Entry 4QZ1 (X-ray diffraction, 3.00 A resolution); this record covers chains R and S of the 28 polymer chains in the assembly.

[Chain R]
Protein: Proteasome subunit alpha type-5
From: Saccharomyces cerevisiae
Notes: EC 3.4.25.1
UniProt: P32379 (PSA5_YEAST); residues -7 to 252 here correspond to UniProt positions 1-260 (UniProt number = residue number + 8)
Amino-acid sequence (260 residues; each row starts with the number of its first residue; numbers below 1 keep their minus sign (Met-7 is residue -7)):
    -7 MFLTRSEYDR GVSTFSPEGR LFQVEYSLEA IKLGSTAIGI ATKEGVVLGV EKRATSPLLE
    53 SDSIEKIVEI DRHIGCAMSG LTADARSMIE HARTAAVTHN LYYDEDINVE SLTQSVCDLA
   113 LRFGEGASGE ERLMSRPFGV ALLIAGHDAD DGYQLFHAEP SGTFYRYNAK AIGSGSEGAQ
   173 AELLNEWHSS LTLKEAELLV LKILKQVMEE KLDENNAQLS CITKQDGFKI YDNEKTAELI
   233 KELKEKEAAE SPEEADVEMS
Unresolved in the structure: -7 to 0, 118-124, 243-252

[Chain S]
Protein: Proteasome subunit alpha type-6
From: Saccharomyces cerevisiae
Notes: EC 3.4.25.1
UniProt: P40302 (PSA6_YEAST); residues 0-233 here correspond to UniProt positions 1-234 (UniProt number = residue number + 1)
Amino-acid sequence (234 residues; row label = number of the first residue in the row; numbering starts at 0):
     0 MFRNNYDGDT VTFSPTGRLF QVEYALEAIK QGSVTVGLRS NTHAVLVALK RNADELSSYQ
    60 KKIIKCDEHM GLSLAGLAPD ARVLSNYLRQ QCNYSSLVFN RKLAVERAGH LLCDKAQKNT
   120 QSYGGRPYGV GLLIIGYDKS GAHLLEFQPS GNVTELYGTA IGARSQGAKT YLERTLDTFI
   180 KIDGNPDELI KAGVEAISQS LRDESLTVDN LSIAIVGKDT PFTIYDGEAV AKYI
Unresolved in the structure: 0-2

[Chain R / chain S interface]
Pairs across the interface (47; chain R residue first):
  Arg2(R) - Gly7(S)
  Ser5(R) - Arg125(S)
  Thr6(R) - Asp6(S)
  Thr6(R) - Gly7(S)
  Thr6(R) - Gln20(S)
  Phe7(R) - Gln20(S)  hydrogen bond (backbone-side chain)
  Phe7(R) - Tyr23(S)
  Phe7(R) - Ala24(S)  hydrophobic
  Phe7(R) - Arg125(S)
  Phe7(R) - Pro126(S)
  Phe7(R) - Gly128(S)
  Ser8(R) - Tyr23(S)
  Pro9(R) - Tyr23(S)  hydrophobic
  Pro9(R) - Glu26(S)
  Glu10(R) - Glu26(S)
  Glu10(R) - Gln30(S)
  Gly11(R) - Tyr23(S)
  Gly11(R) - Ala27(S)
  Leu13(R) - Arg125(S)
  Gln106(R) - Arg81(S)  hydrogen bond
  Asp110(R) - Arg81(S)  salt bridge
  Leu113(R) - Pro78(S)  hydrophobic
  Leu113(R) - Asp79(S)
  Leu113(R) - Arg125(S)
  Glu117(R) - Tyr122(S)  hydrogen bond
  Ser153(R) - Pro78(S)
  Gly154(R) - Pro78(S)
  Thr155(R) - Gln59(S)
  Thr155(R) - Pro78(S)
  Phe156(R) - Gln59(S)
  Tyr157(R) - Arg50(S)
  Tyr157(R) - Ala52(S)
  Tyr157(R) - Ser57(S)
  Tyr157(R) - Gln59(S)
  Arg158(R) - Ser56(S)
  Arg158(R) - Ser57(S)  hydrogen bond (backbone-backbone)
  Tyr159(R) - Ala52(S)
  Tyr159(R) - Asp53(S)
  Tyr159(R) - Leu55(S)
  Tyr159(R) - Ser56(S)
  Asn160(R) - Leu55(S)  hydrogen bond (backbone-backbone)
  Ala161(R) - Leu55(S)
  Gln172(R) - Asp53(S)  hydrogen bond
  Gln172(R) - Leu55(S)
  Leu175(R) - Leu55(S)  hydrophobic
  Leu176(R) - Glu54(S)
  Leu176(R) - Leu55(S)
Interface residues without a listed pair, chain R (28 interface residues in all): Gly3, Glu102, Trp179
Interface residues without a listed pair, chain S (27 interface residues in all): Asn51, Lys60, Leu76, Gly123

[Overview]
The interface between chain R and chain S involves 28 residues on one side and 27 on the other, with 6
hydrogen bonds and 1 salt bridge. Polar pairs include Asp110(R)-Arg81(S), Phe7(R)-Gln20(S) and
Gln106(R)-Arg81(S).
Here chain R is Proteasome subunit alpha type-5 and chain S is Proteasome subunit alpha type-6, both from
Saccharomyces cerevisiae. Entry 4QZ1 (yCP beta5-M45T mutant in complex with the epoxyketone inhibitor ONX
0914) was determined by X-ray diffraction, deposited together with 4QUX, 4QUY, 4QV0, 4QV1, 4QV3, 4QV4 and 42
further entries.
